Entry 6FQ6 (electron microscopy, 4.00 A resolution); this record covers chains F and I of the 10 polymer chains in the assembly.

[Chain F]
Protein: Histone H4
Organism: Xenopus laevis
UniProtKB: P62799 (H4_XENLA); residues 18-102 here correspond to UniProt positions 19-103 (UniProt number = residue number + 1)
Sequence (85 residues; numbered 18 to 102; the number before each row is that of its first residue):
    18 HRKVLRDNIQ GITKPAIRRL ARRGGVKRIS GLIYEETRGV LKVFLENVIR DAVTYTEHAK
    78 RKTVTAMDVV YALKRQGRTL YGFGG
Not modelled in the structure: 18-19, 102
UniProt features mapped onto this chain:
  - modified residue: Lys20 (N6,N6,N6-trimethyllysine), Lys31 (N6-(2-hydroxyisobutyryl)lysine), Lys44 (N6-(2-hydroxyisobutyryl)lysine), Ser47 (Phosphoserine), Tyr51 (Phosphotyrosine), Lys59 (N6-(2-hydroxyisobutyryl)lysine), Lys77 (N6-(2-hydroxyisobutyryl)lysine), Lys79 (N6-(2-hydroxyisobutyryl)lysine), Tyr88 (Phosphotyrosine), Lys91 (N6-(2-hydroxyisobutyryl)lysine)
  - cross-link (Glycyl lysine isopeptide (Lys-Gly)): Lys31 (interchain with G-Cter in UFM1), Lys91 (interchain with G-Cter in ubiquitin)

[Chain I]
Molecule: 147-nt DNA strand
Organism: synthetic construct
Sequence (147 nucleotides; row label = number of the first residue in the row; numbers below 1 keep their minus sign (DA-73 is residue -73)):
   -73 ACAGGATGTA TATATCTGAC ACGTGCCTGG AGACTAGGGA GTAATCCCCT TGGCGGTTAA
   -13 AACGCGGGGG ACAGCGCGTA CGTGCGTTTA AGCGGTGCTA GAGCTGTCTA CGACCAATTG
    47 AGCGGCCTCG GCACCGGGAT TCTCCAG

[How chain F and chain I interact]
Contacting residue pairs - 15 pairs, chain F then chain I:
  Arg35(F) with DG8(I), salt bridge to the phosphate; DT9(I), salt bridge to the phosphate
  Arg39(F) with DG8(I), salt bridge to the phosphate; DT9(I), salt bridge to the phosphate
  Arg45(F) with DC7(I), sugar contact; DG8(I), sugar contact
  Ile46(F) with DC7(I), phosphate contact; DG8(I), phosphate contact
  Ser47(F) with DC7(I), phosphate contact
  Gly48(F) with DC7(I), hydrogen bond to the phosphate
  Tyr51(F) with DC7(I), phosphate contact; DG8(I), hydrogen bond to the phosphate
  Arg78(F) with DG29(I), phosphate contact
  Lys79(F) with DA28(I), hydrogen bond to the phosphate
  Thr80(F) with DA28(I), hydrogen bond to the phosphate
Other interface residues (no listed pair), chain F (11 interface residues in all): Thr82
Other interface residues (no listed pair), chain I (6 interface residues in all): DG27

[In short]
11 residues of chain F and 6 residues of chain I are in contact; the contacts include 4 hydrogen bonds and 4
salt bridges. Among the polar pairs are Gly48(F)-DC7(I), Tyr51(F)-DG8(I) and Lys79(F)-DA28(I).
Here chain F is Histone H4 (Xenopus laevis) and chain I is a 147-nt DNA strand (synthetic construct). Entry
6FQ6 (Class 2 : distorted nucleosome) was determined by electron microscopy (same publication as 6FQ5 and
6FQ8).
